6MAR - chains B and F of the 10 polymer chains in the assembly; structure by electron microscopy, 4.50 A resolution (low resolution: residue-level contacts below are approximate; hydrogen-bond / salt-bridge calls are withheld).

[Chain B (and F)]
Molecule: Envelope glycoprotein gp160
Organism: Human immunodeficiency virus 1
Notes: chain F of this document is another copy of the same molecule, construct and numbering; everything in this record applies to it too
UniProtKB: Q2N0S7 (Q2N0S7_9HIV1); residues 506-711 here correspond to UniProt positions 503-708 (UniProt number = residue number - 3)
Amino-acid sequence (220 residues; row label = number of the first residue in the row):
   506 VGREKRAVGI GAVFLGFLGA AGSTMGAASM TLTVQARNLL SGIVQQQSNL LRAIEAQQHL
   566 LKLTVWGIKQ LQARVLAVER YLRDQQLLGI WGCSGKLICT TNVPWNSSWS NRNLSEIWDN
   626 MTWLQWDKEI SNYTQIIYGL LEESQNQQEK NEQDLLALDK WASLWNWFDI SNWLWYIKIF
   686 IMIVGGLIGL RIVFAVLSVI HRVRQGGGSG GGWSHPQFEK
Disordered / not traced: 506-511, 550-568, 665-725 (chain F: 506-520, 552-568, 665-725)
Differences from the reference sequence: expression tag (712-725)
Disulfides: Cys598-Cys604
Covalent attachments: glycan linked to Asn611, Asn637; N-acetylglucosamine (NAG) linked to Asn618, Asn625
From the paper describing this entry:
  - post-translational modification sites: Asn611, Asn625, Asn637

[Interface between chain B and chain F]
Contacting residue pairs - 16 pairs, chain B then chain F:
  Met535(B) - Asn651(F)
  Met535(B) - Asn656(F)
  Thr538(B) - Glu647(F)
  Thr538(B) - Asn651(F)
  Ala541(B) - Gln591(F)
  Arg542(B) - Glu647(F)
  Leu545(B) - Arg588(F)
  Leu545(B) - Gln591(F)
  Ser546(B) - Arg588(F)
  Ile548(B) - Glu584(F)
  Arg579(B) - Val580(F)
  Arg579(B) - Leu581(F)
  Arg579(B) - Glu584(F)
  Tyr586(B) - Gln591(F)
  Gly600(B) - Gly594(F)
  Ile603(B) - Lys655(F)
Other interface residues (no listed pair), chain B (19 interface residues in all): Ser534, Thr536, Leu537, Leu576, Val583, Leu587, Lys601, Leu602
Other interface residues (no listed pair), chain F (15 interface residues in all): Gln577, Val583, Leu587, Ile595, Gln652

[In short]
The interface between chain B and chain F involves 19 residues on one side and 15 on the other.
N-acetylglucosamine is covalently linked to Asn618(B) and Asn625(B). The paper reports modification sites
Asn611(B), Asn625(B) and Asn637(B).
Chain B and chain F are both Envelope glycoprotein gp160 (Human immunodeficiency virus 1); the structure,
HIV-1 Envelope Glycoprotein Clone BG505 delCT N332T in complex with broadly neutralizing antibody Fab PGT151,
was determined by electron microscopy.
